Entry 7O29 (X-ray diffraction, 2.75 A resolution); this record covers chains A and B.

# Chain A
Name: N6-adenosine-methyltransferase catalytic subunit
From: Homo sapiens
Notes: EC 2.1.1.348
UniProtKB: Q86U44 (MTA70_HUMAN); residues 354-580 here = UniProt positions 354-580
Chain sequence (246 residues; row label = number of the first residue in the row):
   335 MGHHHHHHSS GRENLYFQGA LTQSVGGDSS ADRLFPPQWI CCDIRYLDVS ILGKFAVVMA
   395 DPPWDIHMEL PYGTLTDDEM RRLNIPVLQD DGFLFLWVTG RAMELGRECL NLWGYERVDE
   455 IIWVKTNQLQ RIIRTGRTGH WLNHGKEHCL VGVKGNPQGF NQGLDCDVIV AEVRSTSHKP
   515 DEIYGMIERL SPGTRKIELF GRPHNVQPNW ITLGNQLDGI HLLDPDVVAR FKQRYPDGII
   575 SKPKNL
Not modelled in the structure: 335-367, 468-472, 575-580
Differences from the reference sequence: initiating methionine (335); expression tag (336-353)
UniProt features mapped onto this chain:
  - region: P396 to T410 (Gate loop 1), E450 to E454 (Interaction with METTL14), Q462 to G479 (Interphase loop), Q464 to K480 (Interaction with METTL14), R465 to H478 (Positively charged region required for RNA-binding), V507 to D515 (Gate loop 2)
  - binding site (S-adenosyl-L-methionine): D377, I378, D395, K513, R536 to N539, N549, Q550
  - site (Interaction with METTL14): E438, R441
  - natural variant: Y406 (Y406C: Found in patients with large intestine cancer; uncertain significance)
  - mutagenesis: D377 (D377A: Abolishes methyltransferase activity), D395 to W398 (Loss of function. Abolishes ability to regulate primary miRNA processing. Does not affect ability to promote mRNA translation. Abolishes formation of m6A at DNA damage sites), D395 (D395A: Abolishes methyltransferase activity), Y406 (Y406A: Strong reduction in methyltransferase activity), Q462 to G479 (Impaired RNA-binding and methyltransferase activities), W475 (W475A: Decreased methyltransferase activity), N477 (N477A: Decreased methyltransferase activity), E532 (E532A: Abolishes methyltransferase activity), R536 (R536A: Slight reduction in methyltransferase activity), H538 (H538A: Slight reduction in methyltransferase activity), N539 (N539A: Abolishes methyltransferase activity), N549 (N549A: Slight reduction in methyltransferase activity. Strong reduction in methyltransferase activity; when associated with A-550), 1 further mutagenesis entry in UniProt
Small-molecule neighbours: UZE (4-[4-[(4,4-dimethylpiperidin-1-yl)methyl]-2-fluoranyl-phenyl]-9-[6-(methylamino)pyrimidin-4-yl]-1,4,9-triazaspiro[5.5]undecan-2-one): C376, D377, I378, R379, D395, P396, P397, Y406, L409, W431, W457, E481, S511, H512, K513, F534, G535, R536, G548, N549
Reported in the primary citation:
  - binding site for UZE: P397

# Chain B
Name: N6-adenosine-methyltransferase non-catalytic subunit
From: Homo sapiens
UniProtKB: Q9HCE5 (MET14_HUMAN); numbering as in UniProt (aligned over 107-395)
Chain sequence (290 residues; each row starts with the number of its first residue):
   106 MLKGTQSLNP HNDYCQHFVD TGHRPQNFIR DVGLADRFEE YPKLRELIRL KDELIAKSNT
   166 PPMYLQADIE AFDIRELTPK FDVILLEPPL EEYYRETGIT ANEKCWTWDD IMKLEIDEIA
   226 APRSFIFLWC GSGEGLDLGR VCLRKWGYRR CEDICWIKTN KNNPGKTKTL DPKAVFQRTK
   286 EHCLMGIKGT VKRSTDGDFI HANVDIDLII TEEPEIGNIE KPVEIFHIIE HFCLGRRRLH
   346 LFGRDSTIRP GWLTVGPTLT NSNYNAETYA SYFSAPNSYL TGCTEEIERL
Not modelled in the structure: 106-117, 138-150, 203-208, 296-308, 394-395
Differences from the reference sequence: initiating methionine (106)
UniProt features mapped onto this chain:
  - region: R135, D136 (Interaction with METTL3), S237, G238 (Interaction with METTL3), R245 to R254 (Positively charged region required for RNA-binding), R255 to D258 (Interaction with METTL3), K278 to H287 (Interaction with METTL3), K297, R298 (Positively charged region required for RNA-binding), N308 to D312 (Interaction with METTL3)
  - site (Interaction with METTL3): Y146, D242, R245, R298
  - mutagenesis: D173 (D173A: Little or no effect on S-adenosyl-L-methionine-binding or methyltransferase activity; when associated with A-192), E192 (E192A: Little or no effect on methyltransferase activity. Little or no effect on S-adenosyl-L-methionine-binding or methyltransferase activity; when associated with A-173), Y198 (Y198A: Does not affect methyltransferase activity of the heterodimer complex formed with METTL3), R245 (R245E: Reduced RNA-binding. Reduced RNA-binding; when associated with E-255), R254 to R255 (Strongly reduced methyltransferase activity of the heterodimer complex formed with METTL3), R255 (R255E: Reduced RNA-binding; when associated with E-245), K297 to R298 (Reduced RNA-binding), R298 (R298P: Strongly decreased methyltransferase activity of the heterodimer complex formed with METTL3, probably due to reduced RNA-binding), D312 (D312A: Decreased methyltransferase activity of the heterodimer complex formed with METTL3), C338 (C338A: Does not affect methyltransferase activity of the heterodimer complex formed with METTL3), P362 to T363 (Little or no effect on methyltransferase activity of the heterodimer complex formed with METTL3)
Cystine bridges: C338-C388

# How chain A and chain B interact
Contacting residue pairs (95; chain A residue first):
  F427(A) - V280(B)  hydrophobic
  F429(A) - F281(B)  hydrophobic
  G434(A) - R255(B)  hydrogen bond (backbone-side chain)
  M437(A) - R245(B)
  M437(A) - R255(B)
  M437(A) - D258(B)
  E438(A) - R245(B)  salt bridge
  E438(A) - R249(B)
  E438(A) - R255(B)  salt bridge
  R441(A) - L241(B)
  R441(A) - D242(B)  salt bridge
  R441(A) - R245(B)
  E450(A) - K278(B)  salt bridge
  R451(A) - G238(B)  hydrogen bond (side chain-backbone)
  R451(A) - L241(B)
  R451(A) - D242(B)  salt bridge
  V452(A) - K278(B)
  V452(A) - V280(B)  hydrophobic
  V452(A) - R283(B)  hydrogen bond (backbone-side chain)
  D453(A) - A279(B)
  D453(A) - V280(B)  hydrogen bond (side chain-backbone)
  D453(A) - F281(B)  hydrogen bond (side chain-backbone)
  D453(A) - R283(B)  salt bridge
  E454(A) - L241(B)
  E454(A) - K285(B)  hydrogen bond (backbone-side chain)
  I455(A) - F281(B)  hydrophobic
  I456(A) - C260(B)  hydrophobic
  I456(A) - I262(B)  hydrophobic
  I456(A) - K285(B)
  V458(A) - I134(B)  hydrophobic
  V458(A) - I262(B)  hydrophobic
  V458(A) - L313(B)  hydrophobic
  Q464(A) - Y119(B)  hydrogen bond
  Q464(A) - F133(B)
  Q464(A) - I134(B)
  Q464(A) - R135(B)  hydrogen bond (backbone-backbone)
  R465(A) - R135(B)
  I466(A) - I134(B)  hydrophobic
  I466(A) - I315(B)  hydrophobic
  G473(A) - E257(B)
  H474(A) - E257(B)  hydrogen bond (backbone-side chain)
  W475(A) - C256(B)  hydrophobic
  W475(A) - E257(B)  hydrogen bond (backbone-side chain)
  W475(A) - I292(B)  hydrophobic
  W475(A) - F337(B)
  L476(A) - E257(B)  hydrogen bond (backbone-side chain)
  L476(A) - I259(B)  hydrophobic
  L476(A) - D310(B)
  L476(A) - I311(B)
  L476(A) - D312(B)
  L476(A) - F337(B)  hydrophobic
  N477(A) - D310(B)  hydrogen bond (backbone-backbone)
  N477(A) - I311(B)
  N477(A) - D312(B)  hydrogen bond (backbone-backbone)
  H478(A) - E257(B)  salt bridge
  H478(A) - D312(B)  salt bridge
  G479(A) - I311(B)
  G479(A) - D312(B)  hydrogen bond (backbone-side chain)
  G479(A) - L313(B)
  K480(A) - D258(B)  hydrogen bond (side chain-backbone)
  K480(A) - C260(B)
  K480(A) - D312(B)  salt bridge
  K480(A) - L313(B)
  H482(A) - D258(B)  salt bridge
  V485(A) - F281(B)  hydrophobic
  Q496(A) - A279(B)
  Q496(A) - V280(B)
  G497(A) - V280(B)  hydrogen bond (backbone-backbone)
  L498(A) - F123(B)
  D499(A) - C120(B)
  D499(A) - F123(B)
  D499(A) - F281(B)
  D499(A) - Q282(B)  hydrogen bond (backbone-backbone)
  C500(A) - F123(B)  hydrophobic
  C500(A) - P130(B)
  C500(A) - Q282(B)
  C500(A) - T284(B)
  D501(A) - Q282(B)  hydrogen bond (backbone-backbone)
  D501(A) - R283(B)
  D501(A) - T284(B)  hydrogen bond
  D501(A) - K285(B)  salt bridge
  V502(A) - C120(B)
  V502(A) - P130(B)
  V502(A) - Q131(B)
  V502(A) - T284(B)
  V504(A) - Y119(B)
  V504(A) - P130(B)  hydrophobic
  V504(A) - Q131(B)
  V504(A) - I134(B)  hydrophobic
  E516(A) - D118(B)
  M520(A) - C120(B)  hydrophobic
  M520(A) - F281(B)  hydrophobic
  R523(A) - C120(B)
  R523(A) - Q121(B)
  L524(A) - V280(B)  hydrophobic
Other interface residues (no listed pair), chain A (40 interface residues in all): I503
Other interface residues (no listed pair), chain B (44 interface residues in all): V124, R129, F230, E239, H287, M290, I333

# In short
40 residues of chain A and 44 residues of chain B are in contact, with 19 hydrogen bonds and 11 salt bridges.
Polar pairs include E438(A)-R245(B), E438(A)-R255(B) and R441(A)-D242(B). Chain A binds compound UZE. From the
paper: a binding site for UZE at P397(A).
Here chain A is N6-adenosine-methyltransferase catalytic subunit and chain B is N6-adenosine-methyltransferase
non-catalytic subunit, both from Homo sapiens. Entry 7O29 (Crystal structure of the human METTL3-METTL14
complex bound to Compound 20 (ADO_AD_044)) was determined by X-ray diffraction, deposited together with 7O08,
7O09, 7O0L, 7O2E and 7O2F.
